Entry 1S2O (X-ray diffraction, 1.40 A resolution); this record covers chain A.

# Chain A
Molecule: sucrose-phosphatase
Source organism: Synechocystis sp
Notes: EC 3.1.3.24
Reference sequence: P74325 (P74325_SYNY3); residue numbers follow UniProt; this construct covers 1-244
Chain sequence (244 residues; row label = number of the first residue in the row):
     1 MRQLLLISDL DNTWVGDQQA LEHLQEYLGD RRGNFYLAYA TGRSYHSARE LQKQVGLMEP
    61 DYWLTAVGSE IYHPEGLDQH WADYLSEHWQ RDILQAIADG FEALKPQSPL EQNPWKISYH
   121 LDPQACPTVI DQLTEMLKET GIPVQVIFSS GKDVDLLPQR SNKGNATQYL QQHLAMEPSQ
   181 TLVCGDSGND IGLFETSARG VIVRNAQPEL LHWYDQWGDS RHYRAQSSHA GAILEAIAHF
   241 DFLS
Metal / ion sites: Mg2+: Asp-9, Asp-11, Asp-186
What the authors report for this chain:
  - Mg2+ coordination: Asp-9, Asp-11, Asp-186
  - catalytic residues: Asp-9, Asp-11, Thr-41, Gly-42, Lys-163 (proposed by the authors, not directly observed)
  - contacts within the chain: Asp-9/Lys-163 (salt bridge)

# In short
Asp-9, Asp-11 and Asp-186 form the Mg2+ site. The paper reports catalytic residues Asp-9, Asp-11 and Thr-41
among others; Mg2+ coordination by Asp-9, Asp-11 and Asp-186.
Chain A is sucrose-phosphatase (Synechocystis sp); the structure, X-Ray structure of the sucrose-phosphatase
(SPP) from Synechocystis sp. PCC6803 at 1.40 A resolution, was determined by X-ray diffraction together with
1TJ3, 1TJ4, 1TJ5, 1U2S and 1U2T from the same study.
